PDB entry 6D6T | electron microscopy, 3.86 A resolution | chains B and J of the 9 polymer chains in the assembly

== Chain B ==
Name: Gamma-aminobutyric acid receptor subunit alpha-1
Source organism: Homo sapiens
UniProtKB: P14867 (GBRA1_HUMAN); the construct has insertions or renumbered stretches relative to UniProt, so the offset changes along the chain: 1-312 = UniProt 28-339; 320-358 = UniProt 418-456
Amino-acid sequence (358 residues; each row starts with the number of its first residue):
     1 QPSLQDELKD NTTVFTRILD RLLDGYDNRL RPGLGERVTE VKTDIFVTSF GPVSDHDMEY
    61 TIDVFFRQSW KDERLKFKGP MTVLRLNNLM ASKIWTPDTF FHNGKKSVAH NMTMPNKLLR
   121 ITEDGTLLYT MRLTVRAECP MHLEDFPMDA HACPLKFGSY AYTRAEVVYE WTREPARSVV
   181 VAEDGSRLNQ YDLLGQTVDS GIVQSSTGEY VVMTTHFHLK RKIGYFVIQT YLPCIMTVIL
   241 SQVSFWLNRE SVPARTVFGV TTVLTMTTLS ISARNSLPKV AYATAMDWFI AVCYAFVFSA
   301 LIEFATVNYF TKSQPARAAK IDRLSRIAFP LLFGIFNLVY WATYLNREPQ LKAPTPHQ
Unresolved in the structure: 1-12, 346-358
Differences from the reference sequence: linker (313-319)
UniProt features mapped onto this chain:
  - binding site (4-aminobutanoate): R67, T130
  - binding site (3alpha-hydroxy-5alpha-pregnan-11,20-dione): W246
  - glycosylation (N-linked (GlcNAc...) asparagine): N11, N111
Disulfide bonds: C139-C153, C234-C293
Covalently attached groups: glycan linked to N111
Ligand contacts: gamma-amino-butanoic acid (ABU): F65, R67, T130
From the paper describing this entry:
  - binding site for gamma-amino-butanoic acid: F65, R67, T130
  - binding site for Flumazenil: F100, H102, Y160, S205, S206, T207, Y210

== Chain J ==
Name: IgG2b Fab Heavy Chain
Source organism: Mus musculus
Notes: antibody fragment or engineered binder
Amino-acid sequence (454 residues; row label = number of the first residue in the row):
     1 EVQLQQSGAE LVKPGASVKL SCTASGFNIK DTYMYWVKQR PEQGLEWIGR IDPANGDTKY
    61 DPKFQGKATI TTDTFSNTAY LQLSSLTSED TAVYYCARKG LRWAMDYWGQ GTSVTVSTAK
   121 TTPPSVYPLA PGCGDTTGSS VTLGCLVKGY FPESVTVTWN SGSLSSSVHT FPALLQSGLY
   181 TMSSSVTVPS STWPSQTVTC SVAHPASSTT VDKKLEPSGP ISTINPCPPC KECHKCPAPN
   241 LEGGPSVFIF PPNIKDVLMI SLTPKVTCVV VDVSEDDPDV QISWFVNNVE VHTAQTQTHR
   301 EDYNSTIRVV STLPIQHQDW MSGKEFKCKV NNKDLPSPIE RTISKIKGLV RAPQVYILPP
   361 PAEQLSRKDV SLTCLVVGFN PGDISVEWTS NGHTEENYKD TAPVLDSDGS YFIYSKLNMK
   421 TSKWEKTDSF SCNVRHEGLK NYYLKKTISR SPGK
Unresolved in the structure: 1, 118-454
Disulfide bonds: C22-C96

== Chain B / chain J interface ==
Contacting residue pairs - 7 pairs, chain B then chain J:
  E170(B) - L101(J)
  E170(B) - R102(J)  hydrogen bond (side chain-backbone)
  W171(B) - W103(J)
  T172(B) - Y33(J)  hydrogen bond (backbone-side chain)
  R173(B) - W103(J)
  E174(B) - R50(J)  salt bridge
  P175(B) - W103(J)
Interface residues without a listed pair, chain B (12 interface residues in all): K71, D124, R177, S200, G201, I202
Interface residues without a listed pair, chain J (8 interface residues in all): N28, D31, K59

== Overview ==
The interface between chain B and chain J involves 12 residues on one side and 8 on the other, with 2 hydrogen
bonds and 1 salt bridge. Among the polar pairs are E174(B)-R50(J), E170(B)-R102(J) and T172(B)-Y33(J). The
paper reports a binding site for Flumazenil at F100(B), H102(B) and Y160(B) among others; a binding site for
gamma-amino-butanoic acid at F65(B), R67(B) and T130(B).
Here chain B is Gamma-aminobutyric acid receptor subunit alpha-1 (Homo sapiens) and chain J is IgG2b Fab Heavy
Chain (Mus musculus). Entry 6D6T (Human GABA-A receptor alpha1-beta2-gamma2 subtype in complex with GABA and
flumazenil, conformation B) was determined by electron microscopy, deposited together with 6D6U.
